PDB entry 1J17 | X-ray diffraction, 2.00 A resolution | chain T

Chain T:
Name: Trypsin II, anionic
Organism: Rattus norvegicus
Notes: EC 3.4.21.4
UniProtKB: P00763 (TRY2_RAT); the construct lacks a stretch of the UniProt sequence and is renumbered around it, so the offset changes along the chain: 16-34 = UniProt 24-42; 37-64 = UniProt 43-70; 66-125 = UniProt 71-130; 127-130 = UniProt 131-134; 6 more segments
Sequence (223 residues; row label = number of the first residue in the row; note: 10 numbers in that range are skipped by the numbering (no residue carries them; nothing is unmodelled there)):
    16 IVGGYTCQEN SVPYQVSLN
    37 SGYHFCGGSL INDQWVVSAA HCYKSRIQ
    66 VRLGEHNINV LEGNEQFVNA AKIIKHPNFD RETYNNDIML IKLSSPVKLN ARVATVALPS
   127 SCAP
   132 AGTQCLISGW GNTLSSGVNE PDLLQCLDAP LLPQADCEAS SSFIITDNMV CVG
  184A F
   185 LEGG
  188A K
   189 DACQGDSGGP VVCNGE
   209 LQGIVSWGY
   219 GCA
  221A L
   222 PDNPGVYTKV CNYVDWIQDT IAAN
Construct notes: engineered mutation Glu97 (Lys102 in P00763), Tyr99 (Leu104 in P00763), Ser172 (Tyr175 in P00763), Ser173 (Pro176 in P00763), Phe174 (Gly177 in P00763), Ile175 (Lys178 in P00763), Ala190 (Ser195 in P00763)
Disulfides: Cys22-Cys157, Cys42-Cys58, Cys128-Cys232, Cys136-Cys201, Cys168-Cys182, Cys191-Cys220
Bound ions: Ca2+: Glu70, Asn72, Val75, Glu77, Glu80
Small-molecule neighbours: ZEN ([4-(6-chloro-naphthalene-2-sulfonyl)-piperazin-1-yl]- (3,4,5,6-tetrahydro-2H-[1,4']bipyridinyl-4-yl)- methanone): Glu97, Thr98, Tyr99, Phe174, Asp189, Ala190, Cys191, Gln192, Ser195, Val213, Ser214, Trp215, Gly216, Tyr217, Gly219, Cys220, Gly226, Val227, Tyr228

In short:
Ligands of chain T: compound ZEN. The Ca2+ site is built by Glu70, Asn72, Val75, Glu77 and Glu80.
Chain T is Trypsin II, anionic (Rattus norvegicus); the structure, Factor xa specific inhibitor in complex
with rat trypsin mutant X99/175/190RT, was determined by X-ray diffraction together with 1J14, 1J15, 1J16 and
1QL9 from the same study.
